Entry 8HRX (electron microscopy, 2.89 A resolution); this record covers chains B and H of the 4 polymer chains in the assembly.

== Chain B ==
Molecule: PreS1 protein (Fragment)
From: Hepatitis B virus
Reference sequence: Q6RXR5 (Q6RXR5_HBV); numbering as in UniProt (aligned over 2-48)
Chain sequence (55 residues; row label = number of the first residue in the row):
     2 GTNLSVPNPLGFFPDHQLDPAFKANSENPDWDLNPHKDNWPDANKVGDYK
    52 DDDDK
Not modelled in the structure: 49-56
Differences from the reference sequence: expression tag (49-56)

== Chain H ==
Molecule: Fab heavy chain from antibody IgG clone number YN9048
From: Ondatra zibethicus
Notes: antibody fragment or engineered binder
Chain sequence (246 residues; row label = number of the first residue in the row):
     1 EVQLQESGPELVKPGDSVKMSCKASGYTFTDYYMDWVKQNHGKSLEWIGY
    51 IYPYNGGTNYNQKFKGKATLTVDKSSSTAYMELHSLTSEDSAVYYCARRG
   101 RFPWLAYWGQGTLVTVSAAKTTPPSVYPLAPGCGDTTGSSVTLGCLVKGY
   151 FPESVTVTWNSGSLSSSVHTFPALLQSGLYTMSSSVTVPSSTWPSQTVTC
   201 SVAHPASSTTVDKKLEPSGPISTINPCPPCKECHKCPAPNLEGGPS
Not modelled in the structure: 220-246
Disulfides: Cys22-Cys96, Cys145-Cys200

== Interface between chain B and chain H ==
Residue-residue contacts - 16 pairs, chain B then chain H:
  Pro36(B) - Pro103(H)
  His37(B) - Phe102(H)
  Lys38(B) - Phe102(H)
  Lys38(B) - Pro103(H)
  Asp39(B) - Arg101(H)  salt bridge
  Asp39(B) - Phe102(H)
  Asn40(B) - Tyr33(H)
  Asn40(B) - Arg99(H)
  Asn40(B) - Arg101(H)  hydrogen bond (side chain-backbone)
  Trp41(B) - Arg101(H)
  Pro42(B) - Asp31(H)
  Pro42(B) - Tyr32(H)  hydrophobic
  Pro42(B) - Arg101(H)
  Asn45(B) - Tyr52(H)
  Asn45(B) - Tyr54(H)
  Lys46(B) - Asp31(H)  salt bridge

== In short ==
Chain B and chain H each contribute 9 residues to their interface; the contacts include 1 hydrogen bond and 2
salt bridges. Polar contacts include Asp39(B)-Arg101(H), Lys46(B)-Asp31(H) and Asn40(B)-Arg101(H).
Here chain B is PreS1 protein (Fragment) (Hepatitis B virus) and chain H is Fab heavy chain from antibody IgG
clone number YN9048 (Ondatra zibethicus). Entry 8HRX (Cryo-EM structure of human NTCP-myr-preS1-YN9048Fab
complex) was determined by electron microscopy, deposited together with 8HRY.
